Entry 5KFB (X-ray diffraction, 1.55 A resolution); this record covers chains A and P of the 3 polymer chains in the assembly.

== Chain A ==
Name: DNA polymerase eta
From: Homo sapiens
Notes: EC 2.7.7.7
UniProt: Q9Y253 (POLH_HUMAN); numbering as in UniProt (aligned over 1-432)
Amino-acid sequence (435 residues; each row starts with the number of its first residue; numbers below 1 keep their minus sign (Gly-2 is residue -2)):
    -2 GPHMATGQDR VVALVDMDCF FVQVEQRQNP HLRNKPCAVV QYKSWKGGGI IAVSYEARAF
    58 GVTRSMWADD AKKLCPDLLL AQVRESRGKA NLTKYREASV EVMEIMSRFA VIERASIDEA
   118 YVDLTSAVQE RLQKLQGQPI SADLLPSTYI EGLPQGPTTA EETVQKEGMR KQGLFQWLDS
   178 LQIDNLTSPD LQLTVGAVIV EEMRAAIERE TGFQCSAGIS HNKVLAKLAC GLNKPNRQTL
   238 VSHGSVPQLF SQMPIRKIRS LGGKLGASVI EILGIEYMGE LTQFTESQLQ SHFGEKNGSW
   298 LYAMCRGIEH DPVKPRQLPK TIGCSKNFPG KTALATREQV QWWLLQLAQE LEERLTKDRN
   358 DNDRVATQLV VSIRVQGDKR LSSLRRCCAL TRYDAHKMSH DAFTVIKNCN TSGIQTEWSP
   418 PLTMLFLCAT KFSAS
Disordered / not traced: 155-159
Differences from the reference sequence: expression tag (-2 to 0)
Metal / ion sites: Mn2+ site 1: Asp13, Asp115, Glu116 (together with 2'-deoxyadenosine 5'-triphosphate) (shared with DT8(P) of chain P); Ca2+: Asp13, Met14, Asp115 (together with 2'-deoxyadenosine 5'-triphosphate); Mn2+ site 2: Asp13, Met14, Asp115 (together with 2'-deoxyadenosine 5'-triphosphate)
Ligand contacts:
  - : Asp13, Met14, Asp15, Cys16, Asp115, Lys231
  - 2'-deoxyadenosine 5'-triphosphate (DTP): Asp13, Met14, Asp15, Cys16, Phe17, Phe18, Ile48, Ala49, Tyr52, Arg55, Arg61, Ile114, Asp115, Glu116, Lys231
Curated features (UniProtKB/Swiss-Prot):
  - binding site (Mg(2+)): Asp13, Met14, Asp115, Glu116
  - binding site (Mn(2+)): Asp13, Met14, Asp115, Glu116
  - binding site (a 2'-deoxyribonucleoside 5'-triphosphate): Arg61
  - natural variant: Val37 (deletion: In XPV), Leu75 (deletion: In XPV), Arg93 (R93P: In XPV), Arg111 (R111H: In XPV), Thr122 (T122P: In XPV), Gly153 (G153D: In a breast cancer sample), Thr191 (T191P: In XPV), Gly263 (G263V: In XPV), Val266 (V266D: In XPV), Gly295 (G295R: In XPV), Arg361 (R361S: In XPV)
  - mutagenesis: Tyr52 (Y52A/F: Reduces DNA polymerase activity; Y52E: Reduces DNA polymerase activity. Increases fidelity of replication and reduces translesion bypass), Arg61 (R61A: Reduces enzymatic activity by two-thirds), Ser62 (S62G: Increased DNA polymerase activity and translesion bypass compared to wild-type), Ala68 (A68S/V: Severe reduction in thymine dimer translesion bypass), Asn324 to Pro326 (Reduces binding to chromatin and to monoubiquitinated PCNA. Abolishes binding to monoubiquitinated PCNA; when associated with 705-E--H-713 Del)

== Chain P ==
Molecule: 8-nt DNA strand
Sequence (8 nucleotides; each row starts with the number of its first residue):
     1 AGCGTCAT
Metal / ion sites: Mn2+: DT8 (together with 2'-deoxyadenosine 5'-triphosphate) (shared with Asp13(A), Asp115(A), Glu116(A) of chain A)

== How chain A and chain P interact ==
Residue-residue contacts (22; chain A residue first):
  Ser113(A) - DT8(P)  phosphate contact
  Asp115(A) - DT8(P)  phosphate contact
  Glu116(A) - DT8(P)  phosphate contact
  Lys224(A) - DT8(P)  salt bridge to the phosphate
  Ile255(A) - DA7(P)  phosphate contact
  Arg256(A) - DA7(P)  phosphate contact
  Ser257(A) - DC6(P)  phosphate contact
  Ser257(A) - DA7(P)  hydrogen bond to the phosphate
  Leu258(A) - DA7(P)  hydrogen bond to the phosphate
  Gly259(A) - DA7(P)  hydrogen bond to the phosphate
  Gly260(A) - DC6(P)  phosphate contact
  Gly260(A) - DA7(P)  phosphate contact
  Lys261(A) - DT5(P)  salt bridge to the phosphate
  Lys261(A) - DC6(P)  hydrogen bond to the phosphate
  Leu262(A) - DC6(P)  hydrogen bond to the phosphate
  Arg377(A) - DC3(P)  phosphate contact
  Arg377(A) - DG4(P)  salt bridge to the phosphate
  Leu381(A) - DC3(P)  phosphate contact
  Arg382(A) - DG2(P)  sugar contact
  Arg382(A) - DC3(P)  hydrogen bond to the phosphate
  Arg383(A) - DG2(P)  phosphate contact
  Cys384(A) - DG2(P)  hydrogen bond to the phosphate
Other interface residues (no listed pair), chain A (21 interface residues in all): Asp13, Leu378, Ser379, Ser380
Other interface residues (no listed pair), chain P (8 interface residues in all): DA1

== Summary ==
21 residues of chain A face 8 of chain P across their interface, with 7 hydrogen bonds and 3 salt bridges.
Polar pairs include Ser257(A)-DA7(P), Leu258(A)-DA7(P) and Gly259(A)-DA7(P). Bound to chain A: compounds CA/MN
and 2'-deoxyadenosine 5'-triphosphate.
Here chain A is DNA polymerase eta (Homo sapiens) and chain P is an 8-nt DNA strand. Entry 5KFB (Human DNA
polymerase eta-DNA ternary complex: reaction with 1 mM Mn2+ for 90s) was determined by X-ray diffraction
together with 5KFA, 5KFC, 5KFD, 5KFE, 5KFF, 5KFG and 28 further entries from the same study.
